Entry 3DGR (X-ray diffraction, 2.10 A resolution); this record covers chains A and B.

Chain A (and B):
Molecule: Nicotinamide phosphoribosyltransferase
Organism: Homo sapiens
Notes: EC 2.4.2.12; chain B of this document is another copy of the same molecule, construct and numbering; everything in this record applies to it too
UniProtKB: P43490 (NAMPT_HUMAN); numbering as in UniProt (aligned over 1-484)
Chain sequence (484 residues; numbered 1 to 484; the number before each row is that of its first residue):
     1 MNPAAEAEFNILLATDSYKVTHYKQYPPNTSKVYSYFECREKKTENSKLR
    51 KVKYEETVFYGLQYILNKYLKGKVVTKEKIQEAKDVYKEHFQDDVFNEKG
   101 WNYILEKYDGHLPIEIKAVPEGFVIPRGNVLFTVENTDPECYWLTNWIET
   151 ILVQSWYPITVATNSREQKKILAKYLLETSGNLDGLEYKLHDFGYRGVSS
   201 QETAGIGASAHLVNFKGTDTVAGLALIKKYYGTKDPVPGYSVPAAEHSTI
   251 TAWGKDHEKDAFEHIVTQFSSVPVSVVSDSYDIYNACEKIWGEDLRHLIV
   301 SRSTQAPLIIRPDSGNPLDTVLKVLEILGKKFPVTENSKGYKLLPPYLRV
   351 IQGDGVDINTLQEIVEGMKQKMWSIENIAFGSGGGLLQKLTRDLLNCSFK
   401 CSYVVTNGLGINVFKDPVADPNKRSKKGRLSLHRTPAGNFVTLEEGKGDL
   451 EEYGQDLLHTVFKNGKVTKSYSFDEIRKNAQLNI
Not modelled in the structure: 1-8, 42-53
Small-molecule neighbours:
  - phosphomethylphosphonic acid adenosyl ester (A12), molecule 1: Tyr-18, Arg-40, Glu-149, Arg-392, Cys-397, Ser-398, Lys-400
  - phosphomethylphosphonic acid adenosyl ester (A12), molecule 2: Phe-193, Gly-194, Arg-196, Ala-244, Ala-245, Ser-275, Arg-311, Asp-313, Ile-351, Gly-353, Gly-381, Ser-382, Gly-383
What the authors report for this chain:
  - binding site for phosphomethylphosphonic acid adenosyl ester: Arg-40, Phe-193, Arg-311, Gly-353, Arg-392, Lys-400
  - catalytic residues: His-247, Asp-279 (by similarity / conservation)

Chain A / chain B interface:
Contacting residue pairs (205):
  Phe-9(A) / Gln-201(B)
  Leu-13(A) / Tyr-195(B)
  Leu-13(A) / Val-221(B)
  Ala-14(A) / Tyr-195(B)
  Thr-15(A) / Tyr-195(B)
  Thr-15(A) / Asp-219(B)
  Thr-15(A) / Val-221(B)
  Asp-16(A) / Tyr-195(B)
  Asp-16(A) / Arg-196(B)  salt bridge
  Asp-16(A) / Asp-219(B)
  Ser-17(A) / Asp-219(B)  hydrogen bond (backbone-backbone)
  Ser-17(A) / Val-221(B)
  Ser-17(A) / Ser-241(B)
  Tyr-18(A) / Arg-196(B)  hydrogen bond
  Tyr-18(A) / Asp-219(B)  hydrogen bond (backbone-side chain)
  Tyr-18(A) / Ala-244(B)
  Tyr-18(A) / Ala-245(B)
  Tyr-18(A) / Glu-246(B)
  Lys-19(A) / Arg-196(B)
  Lys-19(A) / Glu-246(B)  salt bridge
  Thr-21(A) / Phe-269(B)
  His-22(A) / Ala-244(B)  hydrogen bond (side chain-backbone)
  His-22(A) / Glu-246(B)  salt bridge
  His-22(A) / Thr-249(B)
  Lys-24(A) / His-264(B)  hydrogen bond (backbone-side chain)
  Lys-24(A) / Gln-268(B)  hydrogen bond (backbone-side chain)
  Gln-25(A) / Ala-244(B)  hydrogen bond (side chain-backbone)
  Gln-25(A) / Ala-245(B)
  Gln-25(A) / Thr-249(B)  hydrogen bond
  Gln-25(A) / Trp-253(B)  hydrogen bond (backbone-side chain)
  Gln-25(A) / His-264(B)
  Gln-25(A) / Ile-265(B)
  Gln-25(A) / Phe-269(B)
  Tyr-26(A) / Glu-246(B)
  Tyr-26(A) / Ser-248(B)  hydrogen bond
  Tyr-26(A) / Thr-249(B)
  Tyr-26(A) / Ala-252(B)  hydrophobic
  Tyr-26(A) / Trp-253(B)
  Tyr-26(A) / His-264(B)
  Pro-27(A) / Ala-252(B)
  Pro-27(A) / Trp-253(B)
  Pro-28(A) / Trp-253(B)
  Tyr-69(A) / Gln-201(B)
  Tyr-87(A) / Val-221(B)
  Glu-89(A) / Pro-236(B)
  Glu-89(A) / Val-237(B)
  His-90(A) / Thr-218(B)  hydrogen bond (side chain-backbone)
  His-90(A) / Gly-239(B)  hydrogen bond (side chain-backbone)
  His-90(A) / Tyr-240(B)
  His-90(A) / Ser-241(B)
  Phe-91(A) / Ser-241(B)
  Asn-146(A) / Glu-246(B)  hydrogen bond
  Asn-146(A) / Ser-248(B)
  Glu-149(A) / Arg-196(B)  salt bridge
  Thr-150(A) / Tyr-195(B)
  Thr-150(A) / Arg-196(B)
  Ile-151(A) / Gln-201(B)
  Val-153(A) / Arg-196(B)
  Gln-154(A) / Tyr-195(B)  hydrogen bond (side chain-backbone)
  Gln-154(A) / Arg-196(B)
  Gln-154(A) / Val-198(B)
  Gln-154(A) / Ser-200(B)
  Gln-154(A) / Gln-201(B)  hydrogen bond
  Trp-156(A) / Arg-196(B)  hydrogen bond (side chain-backbone)
  Trp-156(A) / Gly-197(B)
  Trp-156(A) / Val-198(B)  hydrogen bond (side chain-backbone)
  Trp-156(A) / Gln-388(B)
  Tyr-157(A) / Ser-199(B)
  Tyr-195(A) / Leu-13(B)
  Tyr-195(A) / Ala-14(B)
  Tyr-195(A) / Thr-15(B)
  Tyr-195(A) / Asp-16(B)
  Tyr-195(A) / Thr-150(B)
  Tyr-195(A) / Gln-154(B)  hydrogen bond (backbone-side chain)
  Arg-196(A) / Asp-16(B)  salt bridge
  Arg-196(A) / Tyr-18(B)  hydrogen bond
  Arg-196(A) / Lys-19(B)
  Arg-196(A) / Glu-149(B)  salt bridge
  Arg-196(A) / Thr-150(B)
  Arg-196(A) / Val-153(B)
  Arg-196(A) / Gln-154(B)
  Arg-196(A) / Trp-156(B)  hydrogen bond (backbone-side chain)
  Gly-197(A) / Trp-156(B)
  Val-198(A) / Gln-154(B)
  Val-198(A) / Trp-156(B)  hydrogen bond (backbone-side chain)
  Ser-199(A) / Tyr-157(B)
  Ser-199(A) / Ser-199(B)  hydrogen bond
  Ser-199(A) / Thr-203(B)  hydrogen bond
  Ser-199(A) / Ile-206(B)
  Ser-200(A) / Gln-154(B)
  Ser-200(A) / Ser-200(B)  hydrogen bond
  Ser-200(A) / Glu-202(B)
  Ser-200(A) / Thr-203(B)  hydrogen bond
  Ser-200(A) / Ile-206(B)
  Gln-201(A) / Phe-9(B)
  Gln-201(A) / Ala-14(B)
  Gln-201(A) / Tyr-69(B)
  Gln-201(A) / Ile-151(B)
  Gln-201(A) / Gln-154(B)  hydrogen bond
  Gln-201(A) / Glu-202(B)
  Glu-202(A) / Ser-200(B)
  Glu-202(A) / Gln-201(B)  hydrogen bond (side chain-backbone)
  Glu-202(A) / Glu-202(B)  hydrogen bond (backbone-side chain)
  Thr-203(A) / Ser-199(B)  hydrogen bond
  Thr-203(A) / Ser-200(B)  hydrogen bond
  Thr-203(A) / Thr-203(B)  hydrogen bond
  Ile-206(A) / Ser-199(B)
  Ile-206(A) / Ser-200(B)
  Thr-218(A) / Ser-17(B)
  Thr-218(A) / His-90(B)  hydrogen bond (backbone-side chain)
  Asp-219(A) / Thr-15(B)
  Asp-219(A) / Asp-16(B)
  Asp-219(A) / Ser-17(B)  hydrogen bond (backbone-backbone)
  Asp-219(A) / Tyr-18(B)  hydrogen bond (side chain-backbone)
  Val-221(A) / Leu-13(B)
  Val-221(A) / Thr-15(B)
  Val-221(A) / Val-86(B)  hydrophobic
  Val-221(A) / Tyr-87(B)  hydrophobic
  Pro-236(A) / Glu-89(B)
  Val-237(A) / Glu-89(B)
  Gly-239(A) / His-90(B)  hydrogen bond (backbone-side chain)
  Tyr-240(A) / Glu-89(B)
  Tyr-240(A) / His-90(B)
  Tyr-240(A) / Gln-92(B)
  Ser-241(A) / Ser-17(B)
  Ser-241(A) / His-90(B)  hydrogen bond (backbone-backbone)
  Ser-241(A) / Phe-91(B)
  Ala-244(A) / Tyr-18(B)
  Ala-244(A) / His-22(B)  hydrogen bond (backbone-side chain)
  Ala-244(A) / Gln-25(B)  hydrogen bond (backbone-side chain)
  Ala-245(A) / Gln-25(B)
  Glu-246(A) / Tyr-18(B)
  Glu-246(A) / Lys-19(B)  salt bridge
  Glu-246(A) / His-22(B)  salt bridge
  Glu-246(A) / Asn-146(B)  hydrogen bond
  Glu-246(A) / Glu-149(B)
  His-247(A) / Lys-415(B)
  Ser-248(A) / Tyr-26(B)  hydrogen bond
  Ser-248(A) / Asn-146(B)  hydrogen bond
  Ser-248(A) / Cys-401(B)
  Thr-249(A) / His-22(B)
  Thr-249(A) / Gln-25(B)  hydrogen bond
  Thr-249(A) / Tyr-26(B)
  Thr-251(A) / Val-413(B)
  Thr-251(A) / Phe-414(B)
  Ala-252(A) / Tyr-26(B)  hydrophobic
  Ala-252(A) / Pro-27(B)
  Ala-252(A) / Val-404(B)
  Ala-252(A) / Val-413(B)  hydrophobic
  Trp-253(A) / Gln-25(B)  hydrogen bond (side chain-backbone)
  Trp-253(A) / Tyr-26(B)
  Trp-253(A) / Pro-27(B)  hydrophobic
  Trp-253(A) / Pro-28(B)
  Gly-254(A) / Ile-411(B)
  Lys-255(A) / Phe-414(B)
  His-264(A) / Lys-24(B)  hydrogen bond (side chain-backbone)
  His-264(A) / Gln-25(B)
  His-264(A) / Tyr-26(B)
  Ile-265(A) / Gln-25(B)
  Gln-268(A) / Lys-24(B)
  Phe-269(A) / Thr-21(B)
  Phe-269(A) / Gln-25(B)
  Asp-279(A) / Pro-417(B)
  Ser-280(A) / Lys-415(B)
  Ser-280(A) / Asp-416(B)  hydrogen bond (backbone-backbone)
  Ser-280(A) / Pro-417(B)
  Tyr-281(A) / Phe-414(B)  hydrogen bond (side chain-backbone)
  Tyr-281(A) / Asp-416(B)
  Tyr-281(A) / Pro-417(B)
  Tyr-281(A) / Val-418(B)  hydrogen bond (backbone-backbone)
  Asp-282(A) / Val-418(B)
  Asp-313(A) / Lys-423(B)  hydrogen bond (backbone-side chain)
  Ser-314(A) / Pro-417(B)
  Ser-314(A) / Lys-423(B)
  Asp-354(A) / Lys-423(B)  salt bridge
  Gln-388(A) / Trp-156(B)
  Gln-388(A) / Gln-388(B)  hydrogen bond (side chain-backbone)
  Gln-388(A) / Leu-390(B)  hydrogen bond (side chain-backbone)
  Lys-389(A) / Thr-391(B)
  Leu-390(A) / Gln-388(B)  hydrogen bond (backbone-side chain)
  Thr-391(A) / Lys-389(B)
  Arg-392(A) / Arg-196(B)
  Arg-392(A) / Gly-197(B)
  Cys-401(A) / Ser-248(B)
  Val-404(A) / Ala-252(B)
  Ile-411(A) / Ala-252(B)
  Ile-411(A) / Gly-254(B)
  Val-413(A) / Thr-251(B)
  Val-413(A) / Ala-252(B)  hydrophobic
  Phe-414(A) / Thr-251(B)
  Phe-414(A) / Lys-255(B)
  Phe-414(A) / Tyr-281(B)
  Lys-415(A) / His-247(B)
  Lys-415(A) / Ser-280(B)
  Asp-416(A) / Ser-280(B)  hydrogen bond (backbone-backbone)
  Asp-416(A) / Tyr-281(B)
  Pro-417(A) / Asp-279(B)
  Pro-417(A) / Ser-280(B)
  Pro-417(A) / Tyr-281(B)
  Pro-417(A) / Ser-314(B)
  Val-418(A) / Tyr-281(B)  hydrogen bond (backbone-backbone)
  Val-418(A) / Asp-282(B)
  Ala-419(A) / Gly-315(B)
  Lys-423(A) / Asp-313(B)  hydrogen bond (side chain-backbone)
  Lys-423(A) / Asp-354(B)  salt bridge
Other interface residues (no listed pair), chain A (99 interface residues in all): Val-86, Gln-92, Asp-93, Val-95, Phe-193, Ala-204, Thr-220, Leu-224, Val-242, Pro-243, Val-272, Ile-283, Tyr-284, Gly-315, Asp-420
Other interface residues (no listed pair), chain B (99 interface residues in all): Asp-93, Val-95, Phe-193, Ala-204, Leu-224, Val-242, Pro-243, Val-272, Ile-283, Tyr-284, Arg-392, Ala-419, Asp-420, Lys-427

Summary:
Chain A and chain B each contribute 99 residues to their interface, with 54 hydrogen bonds and 10 salt
bridges. Polar contacts include Asp-16(A)/Arg-196(B), Lys-19(A)/Glu-246(B) and His-22(A)/Glu-246(B). The paper
reports catalytic residues His-247(A) and Asp-279(A); a binding site for phosphomethylphosphonic acid adenosyl
ester at Arg-40(A), Phe-193(A) and Arg-311(A) among others.
Chain A and chain B are both Nicotinamide phosphoribosyltransferase (Homo sapiens); the structure, Crystal
structure of human NAMPT complexed with ADP analogue, was determined by X-ray diffraction, deposited together
with 3DHD, 3DHF, 3DKJ and 3DKL.
